5VFX - chains A and I of the 8 polymer chains in the assembly; structure by X-ray diffraction, 2.81 A resolution.

Chain A:
Name: TcpK
From: Clostridium perfringens
Reference sequence: Q1PLI2 (Q1PLI2_CLOPF); numbering as in UniProt (aligned over 2-102)
Amino-acid sequence (107 residues; row label = number of the first residue in the row; numbers below 1 keep their minus sign (Gln-4 is residue -4)):
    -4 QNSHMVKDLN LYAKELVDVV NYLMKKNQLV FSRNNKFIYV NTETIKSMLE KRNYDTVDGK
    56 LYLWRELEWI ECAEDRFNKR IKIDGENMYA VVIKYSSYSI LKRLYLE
Not modelled in the structure: -4 to 1, 102
Construct notes: expression tag (-4 to 1)
From the paper describing this entry:
  - binding site for oriT (chain I): Arg28, Lys41, Arg60, Asp70, Arg71, Phe72, Asn73
  - mutagenesis - R28A/R75A/N82A/Y84A: abolished binding to oriT (chain I)
  - mutagenesis - D53A/Y57A: increased binding to oriT (chain I)
  - specificity-determining residues: Arg71
  - mutagenesis - D3A/N5A/E63A/K89A: abolished expression

Chain I:
Molecule: oriT
Sequence (23 nucleotides; each row starts with the number of its first residue):
     1 AAGGAACTTT ACAGGGAACT TTA

Interface between chain A and chain I:
Pairs across the interface (22; chain A residue first):
  Arg28(A) with DT22(I), hydrogen bond to the base; DA23(I), sugar contact
  Thr37(A) with DG14(I), phosphate contact
  Lys41(A) with DA13(I), salt bridge to the phosphate
  Arg60(A) with DC12(I), salt bridge to the phosphate
  Asp70(A) with DA11(I), phosphate contact; DC12(I), phosphate contact
  Arg71(A) with DC12(I), base contact; DA13(I), salt bridge to the phosphate; DG14(I), salt bridge to the phosphate
  Phe72(A) with DC12(I), sugar contact; DA13(I), hydrogen bond to the phosphate
  Asn73(A) with DA13(I), phosphate contact; DG14(I), hydrogen bond to the phosphate
  Arg75(A) with DG15(I), base contact; DG16(I), hydrogen bond to the base; DA17(I), base contact
  Lys77(A) with DA18(I), base contact
  Asn82(A) with DA17(I), hydrogen bond to the base; DA18(I), hydrogen bond to the base
  Tyr84(A) with DG14(I), hydrogen bond to the base; DG15(I), hydrogen bond to the base
Also at the interface, not in a pair above, chain A (14 interface residues in all): Asn29, Met83
Also at the interface, not in a pair above, chain I (12 interface residues in all): DC19, DT21

Summary:
14 residues of chain A face 12 of chain I across their interface; the contacts include 8 hydrogen bonds and 4
salt bridges. Polar pairs include Arg28(A)-DT22(I), Arg75(A)-DG16(I) and Asn82(A)-DA17(I). The paper reports a
binding site for oriT (chain I) at Arg28(A), Lys41(A) and Arg60(A) among others; R28A/R75A/N82A/Y84A of chain
A abolish binding to oriT (chain I); 3 substitutions were tested in all.
Chain A is TcpK (Clostridium perfringens) and chain I is oriT; the structure, Structure of an accessory
protein of the pCW3 relaxosome in complex with the origin of transfer ..., was determined by X-ray
diffraction.
